PDB entry 9JC2 | electron microscopy, 3.96 A resolution | chains A and G of the 21 polymer chains in the assembly

Chain A:
Molecule: ATP synthase subunit a
Organism: Bacillus sp. PS3
Amino-acid sequence (237 residues; numbered 1 to 237; the number before each row is that of its first residue):
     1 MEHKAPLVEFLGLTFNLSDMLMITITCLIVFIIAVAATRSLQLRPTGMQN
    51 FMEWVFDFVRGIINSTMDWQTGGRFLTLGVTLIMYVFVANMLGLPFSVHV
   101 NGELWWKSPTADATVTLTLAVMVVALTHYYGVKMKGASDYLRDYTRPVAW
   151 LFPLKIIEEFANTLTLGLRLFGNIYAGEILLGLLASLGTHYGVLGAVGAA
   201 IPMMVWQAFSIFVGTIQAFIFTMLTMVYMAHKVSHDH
Unresolved in the structure: 1-14, 67-73, 96-112, 132-153, 192-197, 233-237

Chain G:
Molecule: ATP synthase subunit b
Organism: Bacillus sp. PS3
Amino-acid sequence (169 residues; numbered -1 to 167; the number before each row is that of its first residue; numbers below 1 keep their minus sign (Met-1 is residue -1)):
    -1 MGEAAHGISGGTIIYQLLMFIILLALLRKFAWQPLMNIMKQREEHIANEI
    49 DQAEKRRQEAEKLLEEQRELMKQSRQEAQALIENARKLAEEQKEQIVASA
    99 RAEAERVKETAKKEIEREKEQAMAALREQVASLSVLIASKVIEKELTEQD
   149 QRKLIEAYIKDVQEVGGAR
Unresolved in the structure: -1 to 9, 64-167

Interface between chain A and chain G:
Pairs across the interface - 4 pairs, chain A then chain G:
  Phe15(A) - Thr10(G)
  Asn16(A) - Thr10(G)
  Ala34(A) - Ala29(G)  hydrophobic
  Thr77(A) - Trp30(G)
Other interface residues (no listed pair), chain A (7 interface residues in all): Cys27, Leu41, Thr118
Other interface residues (no listed pair), chain G (6 interface residues in all): Leu15, Leu21, Ile36

In short:
The interface between chain A and chain G involves 7 residues on one side and 6 on the other.
Here chain A is ATP synthase subunit a and chain G is ATP synthase subunit b, both from Bacillus sp. PS3.
Entry 9JC2 (Engineering of ATP synthase Fo) was determined by electron microscopy, deposited together with
9JC1.
